PDB entry 6VMG | electron microscopy, 6.46 A resolution (low resolution: residue-level contacts below are approximate; hydrogen-bond / salt-bridge calls are withheld) | chains d and B of the 26 polymer chains in the assembly

== Chain d ==
Name: ATP synthase delta chain, chloroplastic
Source organism: Spinacia oleracea
UniProtKB: P11402 (ATPD_SPIOL); numbering as in UniProt (aligned over 1-257)
Amino-acid sequence (257 residues; numbered 1 to 257; the number before each row is that of its first residue):
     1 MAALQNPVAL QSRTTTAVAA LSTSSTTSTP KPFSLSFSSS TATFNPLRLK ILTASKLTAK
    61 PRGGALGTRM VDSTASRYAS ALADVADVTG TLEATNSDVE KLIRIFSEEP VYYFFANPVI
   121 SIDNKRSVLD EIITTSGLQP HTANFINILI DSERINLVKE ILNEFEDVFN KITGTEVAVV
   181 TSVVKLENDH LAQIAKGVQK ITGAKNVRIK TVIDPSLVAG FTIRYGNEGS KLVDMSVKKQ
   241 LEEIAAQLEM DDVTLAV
Disordered / not traced: 1-72, 250-257

== Chain B ==
Name: ATP synthase subunit alpha, chloroplastic
Source organism: Spinacia oleracea
Notes: EC 7.1.2.2
UniProtKB: P06450 (ATPA_SPIOL); residue numbers follow UniProt; this construct covers 1-507
Amino-acid sequence (507 residues; each row starts with the number of its first residue):
     1 MATIRADEIS KIIRERIEGY NREVKVVNTG TVLQVGDGIA RIHGLDEVMA GELVEFEEGT
    61 IGIALNLESN NVGVVLMGDG LMIQEGSSVK ATGRIAQIPV SEAYLGRVIN ALAKPIDGRG
   121 EITASESRLI ESPAPGIMSR RSVYEPLQTG LIAIDAMIPV GRGQRELIIG DRQTGKTAVA
   181 TDTILNQQGQ NVICVYVAIG QKASSVAQVV TNFQERGAME YTIVVAETAD SPATLQYLAP
   241 YTGAALAEYF MYRERHTLII YDDLSKQAQA YRQMSLLLRR PPGREAYPGD VFYLHSRLLE
   301 RAAKLSSLLG EGSMTALPIV ETQAGDVSAY IPTNVISITD GQIFLSADLF NAGIRPAINV
   361 GISVSRVGSA AQIKAMKKVA GKLKLELAQF AELEAFAQFA SDLDKATQNQ LARGQRLREL
   421 LKQPQSAPLT VEEQVMTIYT GTNGYLDSLE LDQVRKYLVE LRTYVKTNKP EFQEIISSTK
   481 TFTEEAEALL KEAIQEQMER FLLQEQA
Disordered / not traced: 505-507
Curated features (UniProtKB/Swiss-Prot):
  - binding site (ATP): Gly170 to Thr177
  - site: Ser363 (Required for activity)

== How chain d and chain B interact ==
Contacting residue pairs (10):
  Arg77(d) with Arg5(B); Ala6(B); Ile9(B)
  Ala81(d) with Ile9(B); Ile13(B)
  Asn144(d) with Ile17(B); Tyr20(B)
  Asn147(d) with Tyr20(B)
  Ile148(d) with Arg16(B); Tyr20(B)
Interface residues without a listed pair, chain d (8 interface residues in all): Thr74, Val85, Phe145
Interface residues without a listed pair, chain B (9 interface residues in all): Ala2, Arg14

== Overview ==
8 residues of chain d and 9 residues of chain B are in contact. UniProt lists 8 ATP-binding residues on chain
B.
Chain d is ATP synthase delta chain, chloroplastic and chain B is ATP synthase subunit alpha, chloroplastic,
both from Spinacia oleracea; the structure, Chloroplast ATP synthase (O3, CF1FO), was determined by electron
microscopy (same publication as 6VM1, 6VM4, 6VMB, 6VMD, 6VOF, 6VOG and 8 further entries).
